PDB entry 2Z3F | X-ray diffraction, 2.70 A resolution | chains B and T of the 19 polymer chains in the assembly

[Chain B]
Protein: Histone chaperone cia1
From: Schizosaccharomyces pombe
Notes: fragment: Cia1/Asf1 N-terminal domain, residues 1-162
UniProtKB: O74515 (ASF1_SCHPO); numbering as in UniProt (aligned over 1-161)
Amino-acid sequence (161 residues; numbered 1 to 161; the number before each row is that of its first residue):
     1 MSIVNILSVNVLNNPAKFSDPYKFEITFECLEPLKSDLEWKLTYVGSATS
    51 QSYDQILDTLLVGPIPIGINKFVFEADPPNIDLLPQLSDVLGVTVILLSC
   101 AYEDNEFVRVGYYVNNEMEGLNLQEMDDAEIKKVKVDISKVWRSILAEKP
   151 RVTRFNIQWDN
Unresolved in the structure: 1

[Chain T]
Protein: SPAC26H5.03 protein
Notes: fragment: cac2 C-terminal domain, residues 493-512
UniProtKB: O13985 (O13985_SCHPO); residue numbers follow UniProt; this construct covers 493-512
Amino-acid sequence (20 residues; row label = number of the first residue in the row):
   493 RKVESSKVSKKRIAPTPVYP
Unresolved in the structure: 493-506, 512

[How chain B and chain T interact]
Pairs across the interface - 12 pairs, chain B then chain T:
  Ile6(B) with Pro507(T), hydrophobic
  Leu7(B) with Pro507(T)
  Ser8(B) with Pro507(T); Thr508(T); Val510(T)
  Val9(B) with Pro507(T), hydrogen bond (backbone-backbone); Pro509(T)
  Asn10(B) with Pro509(T)
  Ala147(B) with Pro509(T)
  Glu148(B) with Thr508(T); Pro509(T)
  Val152(B) with Pro507(T), hydrophobic
Also at the interface, not in a pair above, chain B (10 interface residues in all): Tyr112, Pro150

[Summary]
Chain B and chain T form an interface of 10 and 4 residues respectively; the contacts include 1 hydrogen bond.
Its one hydrogen bond, Val9(B)-Pro507(T), is backbone to backbone.
Chain B is Histone chaperone cia1 (Schizosaccharomyces pombe) and chain T is SPAC26H5.03 protein; the
structure, Crystal structure of spCia1/Asf1 complexed with Cac2 peptide, was determined by X-ray diffraction
(same publication as 2Z34 and 2CU9).
